PDB entry 8GXU | electron microscopy, 2.50 A resolution | chains B and D of the 12 polymer chains in the assembly

Chain B:
Molecule: V-type ATP synthase alpha chain
From: Thermus thermophilus HB8
Notes: EC 7.1.2.2
UniProt: Q56403 (VATA_THET8); residue numbers follow UniProt; this construct covers 1-578
Sequence (578 residues; row label = number of the first residue in the row):
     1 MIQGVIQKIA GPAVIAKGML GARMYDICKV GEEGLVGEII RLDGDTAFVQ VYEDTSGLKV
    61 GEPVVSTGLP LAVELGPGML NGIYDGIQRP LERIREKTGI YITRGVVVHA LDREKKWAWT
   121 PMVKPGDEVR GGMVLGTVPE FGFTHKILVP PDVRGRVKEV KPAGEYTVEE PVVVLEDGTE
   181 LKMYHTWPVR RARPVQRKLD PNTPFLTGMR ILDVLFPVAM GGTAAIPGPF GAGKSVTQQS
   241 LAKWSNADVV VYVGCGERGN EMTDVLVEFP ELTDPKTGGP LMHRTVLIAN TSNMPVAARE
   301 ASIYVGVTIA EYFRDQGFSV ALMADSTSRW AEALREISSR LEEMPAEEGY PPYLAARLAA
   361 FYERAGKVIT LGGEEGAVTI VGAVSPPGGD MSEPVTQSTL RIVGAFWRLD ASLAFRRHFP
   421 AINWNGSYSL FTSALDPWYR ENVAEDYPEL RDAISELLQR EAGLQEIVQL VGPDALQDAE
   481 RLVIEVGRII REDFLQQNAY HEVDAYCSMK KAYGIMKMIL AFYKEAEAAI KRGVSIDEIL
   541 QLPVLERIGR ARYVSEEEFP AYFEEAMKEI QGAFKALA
Differences from the reference sequence: conflict Ala232 (Ser in Q56403), Ser235 (Thr in Q56403)
Small-molecule neighbours: ATP (adenosine-5'-triphosphate): Pro229, Phe230, Gly231, Ala232, Gly233, Lys234, Ser235, Val236, Phe419, Gln497, Asn498, Ala499, Tyr500
What the authors report for this chain:
  - binding site for ATP: Lys234, Ser235, Val236

Chain D:
Molecule: V-type ATP synthase beta chain
From: Thermus thermophilus HB8
UniProt: Q56404 (VATB_THET8); residue numbers follow UniProt; this construct covers 1-478
Sequence (478 residues; numbered 1 to 478; the number before each row is that of its first residue):
     1 MDLLKKEYTG ITYISGPLLF VENAKDLAYG AIVDIKDGTG RVRGGQVIEV SEEYAVIQVF
    61 EETTGLDLAT TSVSLVEDVA RLGVSKEMLG RRFNGIGKPI DGLPPITPEK RLPITGLPLN
   121 PVARRKPEQF IQTGISTIDV MNTLVRGQKL PIFSGSGLPA NEIAAQIARQ ATVRPDLSGE
   181 GEKEEPFAVV FAAMGITQRE LSYFIQEFER TGALSRSVLF LNKADDPTIE RILTPRMALT
   241 VAEYLAFEHD YHVLVILTDM TNYCEALREI GAAREEIPGR RGYPGYMYTD LATIYERAGV
   301 VEGKKGSVTQ IPILSMPDDD RTHPIPDLTG YITEGQIQLS RELHRKGIYP PIDPLPSLSR
   361 LMNNGVGKGK TREDHKQVSD QLYSAYANGV DIRKLVAIIG EDALTENDRR YLQFADAFER
   421 FFINQGQQNR SIEESLQIAW ALLSMLPQGE LKRISKDHIG KYYGQKLEEI WGAPQALD
Not modelled in the structure: 1-4, 475-478

Chain B / chain D interface:
Residue-residue contacts (79; chain B residue first):
  Gln7(B) - Ser51(D)  hydrogen bond (backbone-side chain)
  Gln7(B) - Glu52(D)  hydrogen bond (backbone-backbone)
  Lys8(B) - Glu49(D)  salt bridge
  Lys8(B) - Val50(D)
  Lys8(B) - Ser51(D)
  Ile9(B) - Tyr29(D)  hydrophobic
  Ile9(B) - Glu49(D)
  Ile9(B) - Val50(D)  hydrogen bond (backbone-backbone)
  Ala10(B) - Glu49(D)
  Gly11(B) - Tyr29(D)  hydrogen bond (backbone-side chain)
  Lys17(B) - Glu52(D)  salt bridge
  Thr55(B) - Tyr29(D)
  Ser56(B) - Tyr29(D)
  Gly57(B) - Ala28(D)
  Gly57(B) - Tyr29(D)  hydrogen bond (backbone-backbone)
  Leu58(B) - Ala28(D)
  Leu58(B) - Tyr29(D)  hydrogen bond (backbone-backbone)
  Lys59(B) - Asp26(D)
  Lys59(B) - Ala28(D)
  Val60(B) - Val50(D)
  Val60(B) - Ser51(D)
  Val60(B) - Glu52(D)
  Ile83(B) - Val122(D)  hydrophobic
  Leu91(B) - Asn120(D)  hydrogen bond (backbone-side chain)
  Leu91(B) - Val122(D)
  Arg95(B) - Asn120(D)
  Arg95(B) - Ala123(D)
  Ile100(B) - Leu119(D)
  Ile100(B) - Asn120(D)  hydrogen bond (backbone-backbone)
  Ile100(B) - Val301(D)  hydrophobic
  Ile100(B) - Lys304(D)
  Tyr101(B) - Leu117(D)
  Tyr101(B) - Pro118(D)
  Tyr101(B) - Leu119(D)  hydrophobic
  Tyr101(B) - Glu243(D)
  Tyr101(B) - Phe247(D)
  Ile102(B) - Leu117(D)
  Ile102(B) - Pro118(D)  hydrogen bond (backbone-backbone)
  Ile102(B) - Asn120(D)
  Thr103(B) - Leu117(D)
  Phe230(B) - Arg360(D)
  Gly256(B) - Tyr288(D)
  Arg258(B) - Glu296(D)
  Arg258(B) - Gly330(D)  hydrogen bond (side chain-backbone)
  Arg258(B) - Tyr331(D)  hydrogen bond (side chain-backbone)
  Arg258(B) - Ile332(D)
  Arg258(B) - Thr333(D)  hydrogen bond (side chain-backbone)
  Arg258(B) - Arg360(D)
  Gly259(B) - Glu296(D)  hydrogen bond (backbone-side chain)
  Asn260(B) - Pro127(D)
  Asn260(B) - Gly147(D)
  Asn260(B) - Glu334(D)
  Glu261(B) - Arg360(D)  salt bridge
  Thr263(B) - Arg124(D)
  Thr263(B) - Arg125(D)
  Thr263(B) - Lys126(D)
  Asp264(B) - Lys126(D)  salt bridge
  Leu266(B) - Pro121(D)  hydrophobic
  Thr291(B) - Pro121(D)
  Ser292(B) - Tyr288(D)  hydrogen bond
  Ser292(B) - Ala292(D)
  Ser292(B) - Glu296(D)
  Asn293(B) - Pro118(D)
  Asn293(B) - Ala292(D)
  Asn293(B) - Glu296(D)
  Arg299(B) - Tyr288(D)
  Arg299(B) - Thr289(D)  hydrogen bond
  Arg329(B) - Tyr288(D)  hydrogen bond
  Arg329(B) - Tyr331(D)  hydrogen bond (side chain-backbone)
  Glu332(B) - Tyr288(D)
  Arg335(B) - Arg280(D)
  Glu336(B) - Gly285(D)
  Glu336(B) - Tyr286(D)
  Glu336(B) - Thr289(D)  hydrogen bond
  Arg340(B) - Tyr286(D)
  Glu348(B) - Arg280(D)  salt bridge
  Ser385(B) - Tyr331(D)  hydrogen bond (backbone-side chain)
  Pro386(B) - Tyr331(D)  hydrogen bond (backbone-side chain)
  Pro387(B) - Tyr331(D)
Interface residues without a listed pair, chain B (49 interface residues in all): Ile6, Glu92, Ile94, Glu257, Met294, Ser339, Gly349, Phe415
Interface residues without a listed pair, chain D (44 interface residues in all): Lys25, Leu27, Ile48, Asp78, Val79, Thr293, Leu361, Arg453

Summary:
49 residues of chain B and 44 residues of chain D are in contact; the contacts include 20 hydrogen bonds and 5
salt bridges. Polar contacts include Lys8(B)-Glu49(D), Lys17(B)-Glu52(D) and Glu261(B)-Arg360(D). Chain B
binds ATP. From the paper: a binding site for ATP at Lys234(B), Ser235(B) and Val236(B).
Here chain B is V-type ATP synthase alpha chain and chain D is V-type ATP synthase beta chain, both from
Thermus thermophilus HB8. Entry 8GXU (1 ATP-bound V1EG of V/A-ATPase from Thermus thermophilus) was determined
by electron microscopy (same publication as 8GXW, 8GXX, 8GXY and 8GXZ).
